PDB entry 9N6B | electron microscopy, 3.09 A resolution | chains A and H of the 8 polymer chains in the assembly

[Chain A]
Name: AAA family ATPase
From: Escherichia coli
Reference sequence: A0AAD2V6K7 (A0AAD2V6K7_ECOLX); numbering as in UniProt (aligned over 2-544)
Chain sequence (552 residues; each row starts with the number of its first residue; numbers below 1 keep their minus sign (Met-7 is residue -7)):
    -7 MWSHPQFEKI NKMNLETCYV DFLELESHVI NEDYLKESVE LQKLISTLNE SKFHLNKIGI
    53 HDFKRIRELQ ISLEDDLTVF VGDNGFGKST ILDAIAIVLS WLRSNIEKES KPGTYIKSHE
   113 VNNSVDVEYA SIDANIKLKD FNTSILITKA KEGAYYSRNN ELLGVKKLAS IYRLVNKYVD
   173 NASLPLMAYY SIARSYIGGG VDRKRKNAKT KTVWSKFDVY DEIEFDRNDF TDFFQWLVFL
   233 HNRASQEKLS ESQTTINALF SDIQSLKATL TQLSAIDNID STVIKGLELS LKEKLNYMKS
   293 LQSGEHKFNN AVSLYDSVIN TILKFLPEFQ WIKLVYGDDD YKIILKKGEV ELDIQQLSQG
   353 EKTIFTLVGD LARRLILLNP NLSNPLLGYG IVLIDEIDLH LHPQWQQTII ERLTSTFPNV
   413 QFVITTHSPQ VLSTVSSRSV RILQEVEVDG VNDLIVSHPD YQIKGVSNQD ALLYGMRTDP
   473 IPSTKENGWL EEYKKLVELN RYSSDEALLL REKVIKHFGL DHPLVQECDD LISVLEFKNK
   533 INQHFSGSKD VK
Not modelled in the structure: -7 to 4, 198-201, 269-271, 537-544
Construct notes: expression tag (-7 to 1); conflict Gly156 (Glu in A0AAD2V6K7)
What the authors report for this chain:
  - mutagenesis - R195E/K196E/R197E/K198E/K201E/K203E: decreased growth
  - catalytic residues: Asp387 (proposed by the authors, not directly observed)

[Chain H]
Molecule: Retron IA msDNA
From: Escherichia coli
Sequence (92 nucleotides; each row starts with the number of its first residue):
     1 TAAAGACAGC GAAAGACACA GATTTCTCCT TCGCATATCT GCCCCGGGCA GGGATGCGAA
    61 GGAGAAATCT GTGTCTTTCG CAACCCTAAA CC
Not modelled in the structure: 1-8, 39-49

[Chain A / chain H interface]
Contacting residue pairs - 10 pairs, chain A then chain H:
  Lys100(A) - DG73(H)  phosphate contact
  Lys103(A) - DT72(H)  phosphate contact
  Tyr107(A) - DA14(H)  sugar contact
  Asn151(A) - DA13(H)  phosphate contact
  Asn152(A) - DA13(H)  sugar contact
  Asn152(A) - DA14(H)  hydrogen bond to the phosphate
  Glu153(A) - DA13(H)  phosphate contact
  Leu154(A) - DA13(H)  hydrogen bond to the phosphate
  Leu155(A) - DA13(H)  phosphate contact
  Lys158(A) - DA13(H)  salt bridge to the phosphate
Also at the interface, not in a pair above, chain H (5 interface residues in all): DA12

[In short]
9 residues of chain A and 5 residues of chain H are in contact, with 2 hydrogen bonds and 1 salt bridge. Polar
pairs include Asn152(A)-DA14(H), Leu154(A)-DA13(H) and Lys158(A)-DA13(H). From the paper: the catalytic
residue Asp387(A); R195E/K196E/R197E/K198E/K201E/K203E of chain A reduce growth.
Here chain A is AAA family ATPase and chain H is Retron IA msDNA, both from Escherichia coli. Entry 9N6B
(Structure of the retron IA complex with HNH nuclease in the "up" orientation) was determined by electron
microscopy, deposited together with 9N69 and 9N6C.
